PDB entry 7O6Q | electron microscopy, 1.88 A resolution | chains A and C of the 4 polymer chains in the assembly

== Chain A (and C) ==
Molecule: borneol dehydrogenase
Source organism: Salvia rosmarinus
Notes: chain C of this document is another copy of the same molecule, construct and numbering; everything in this record applies to it too
Amino-acid sequence (290 residues; numbered -20 to 269; the number before each row is that of its first residue; numbers below 1 keep their minus sign (Met-20 is residue -20)):
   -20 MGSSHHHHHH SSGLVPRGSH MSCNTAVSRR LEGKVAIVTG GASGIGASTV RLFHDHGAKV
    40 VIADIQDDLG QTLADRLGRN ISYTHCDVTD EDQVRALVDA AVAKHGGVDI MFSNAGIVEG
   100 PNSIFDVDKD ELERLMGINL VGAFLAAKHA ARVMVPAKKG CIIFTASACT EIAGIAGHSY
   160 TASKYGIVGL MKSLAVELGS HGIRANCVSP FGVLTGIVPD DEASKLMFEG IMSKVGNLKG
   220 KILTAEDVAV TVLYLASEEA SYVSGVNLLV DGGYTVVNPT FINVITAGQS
Unresolved in the structure: -20 to 7, 193-205, 269 (chain C: -20 to 7, 193-202, 269)
From the paper describing this entry:
  - conformationally variable residues (order/disorder transition, side-chain flip): Arg74, Ser179, Leu193 to Leu205
  - self-association interface (contacts with another copy of this molecule): Phe260

== Interface between chain A and chain C ==
Residue-residue contacts - 45 pairs, chain A then chain C:
  Pro100(A) with Phe260(C), hydrophobic
  Ile151(A) with Thr254(C); Val255(C); Val256(C); Asn257(C)
  Ala152(A) with Val255(C), hydrogen bond (backbone-backbone); Asn257(C)
  Gly153(A) with Phe260(C); Ile261(C)
  Ile154(A) with Phe260(C), hydrophobic
  Ile210(A) with Val263(C), hydrophobic; Ile264(C), hydrophobic
  Met211(A) with Phe260(C), hydrophobic
  Lys213(A) with Val263(C)
  Val214(A) with Thr259(C); Phe260(C), hydrophobic; Val263(C), hydrophobic
  Tyr253(A) with Asn257(C), hydrogen bond (side chain-backbone); Thr259(C); Phe260(C), hydrogen bond (side chain-backbone)
  Thr254(A) with Ile151(C)
  Val255(A) with Ile151(C); Ala152(C), hydrogen bond (backbone-backbone)
  Val256(A) with Ile151(C); Asn257(C), hydrogen bond (backbone-side chain)
  Asn257(A) with Ile151(C); Ala152(C); Tyr253(C), hydrogen bond (backbone-side chain); Val256(C), hydrogen bond (side chain-backbone); Pro258(C)
  Pro258(A) with Asn257(C); Thr259(C)
  Thr259(A) with Val214(C); Tyr253(C); Pro258(C)
  Phe260(A) with Pro100(C), hydrophobic; Gly153(C); Ile154(C), hydrophobic; Met211(C), hydrophobic; Val214(C), hydrophobic; Tyr253(C), hydrogen bond (backbone-side chain)
  Ile261(A) with Gly153(C)
  Val263(A) with Ile210(C), hydrophobic; Val214(C), hydrophobic
  Ile264(A) with Ile210(C), hydrophobic
Other interface residues (no listed pair), chain A (21 interface residues in all): Gln268
Other interface residues (no listed pair), chain C (21 interface residues in all): Met206, Lys213

== Overview ==
Chain A and chain C each contribute 21 residues to their interface; the contacts include 8 hydrogen bonds.
Among the polar pairs are Tyr253(A)-Asn257(C), Tyr253(A)-Phe260(C) and Val256(A)-Asn257(C). From the paper:
conformational variability at Arg74(A), Ser179(A) and Leu193(A); a self-association interface involving
Phe260(A).
Chain A and chain C are both borneol dehydrogenase (Salvia rosmarinus); the structure, Structure of the
borneol dehydrogenase 1 of salvia rosmarinus, was determined by electron microscopy together with 7O6P from
the same study.
